1YM1 - chain A; structure by X-ray diffraction, 1.12 A resolution.

# Chain A
Molecule: beta-lactamase CTX-M-9a
Organism: Escherichia coli
Notes: EC 3.5.2.6
UniProt: Q9L5C8 (Q9L5C8_ECOLI); the author numbering skips numbers that UniProt does not, so the offset changes along the chain: 25-57 = UniProt 29-61; 59-238 = UniProt 62-241; 240-252 = UniProt 242-254; 254-290 = UniProt 255-291
Amino-acid sequence (263 residues; each row starts with the number of its first residue; note: 3 numbers in that range are skipped by the numbering (no residue carries them; nothing is unmodelled there)):
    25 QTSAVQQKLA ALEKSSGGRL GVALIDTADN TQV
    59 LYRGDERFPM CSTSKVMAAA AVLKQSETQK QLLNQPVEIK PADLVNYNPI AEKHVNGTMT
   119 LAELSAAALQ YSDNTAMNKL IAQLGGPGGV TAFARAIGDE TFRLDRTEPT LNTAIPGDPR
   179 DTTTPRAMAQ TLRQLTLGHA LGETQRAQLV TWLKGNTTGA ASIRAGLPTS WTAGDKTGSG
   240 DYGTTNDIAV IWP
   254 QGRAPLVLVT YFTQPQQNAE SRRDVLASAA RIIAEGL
Glycans and other covalent adducts: compound SM2 linked to S70
Small-molecule neighbours: SM2 ((1R)-1-(2-thienylacetylamino)-1-(3-carboxyphenyl)methylboronic acid): C69, K73, N104, Y105, S130, N132, E166, P167, L169, N170, T216, K234, T235, G236, S237, G238, D240
Reported in the primary citation:
  - binding site for SM2: S70, N104, Y105, S130, N132, E166, N170, T235, S237, R276
  - catalytic residues: E166, R276 (citing earlier work)
  - conformationally variable residues (order/disorder transition, side-chain flip): K73, E166, R276
  - contacts within the chain: S70-K73 (hydrogen bond), K73-E166 (hydrogen bond)
  - catalytic residues: K73 (proposed by the authors, not directly observed)

# Summary
Covalently linked compound SM2: at S70. The paper reports catalytic residues E166, R276 and K73; a binding
site for SM2 at S70, N104 and Y105 among others.
Chain A is beta-lactamase CTX-M-9a (Escherichia coli); the structure, X-ray crystallographic structure of
CTX-M-9 beta-lactamase complexed with a boronic acid inhibitor (SM2), was determined by X-ray diffraction
(same publication as 1YLY, 1YLZ, 1YMS and 1YMX).
